Entry 6KWQ (X-ray diffraction, 1.76 A resolution); this record covers chains A and B of the 3 polymer chains in the assembly.

== Chain A ==
Name: RNA-dependent RNA polymerase
Source organism: Enterovirus A71
Notes: EC 2.7.7.48
UniProt: A0A023RBB6 (A0A023RBB6_9ENTO); residues 1-462 here correspond to UniProt positions 1732-2193 (UniProt number = residue number + 1731)
Amino-acid sequence (468 residues; row label = number of the first residue in the row):
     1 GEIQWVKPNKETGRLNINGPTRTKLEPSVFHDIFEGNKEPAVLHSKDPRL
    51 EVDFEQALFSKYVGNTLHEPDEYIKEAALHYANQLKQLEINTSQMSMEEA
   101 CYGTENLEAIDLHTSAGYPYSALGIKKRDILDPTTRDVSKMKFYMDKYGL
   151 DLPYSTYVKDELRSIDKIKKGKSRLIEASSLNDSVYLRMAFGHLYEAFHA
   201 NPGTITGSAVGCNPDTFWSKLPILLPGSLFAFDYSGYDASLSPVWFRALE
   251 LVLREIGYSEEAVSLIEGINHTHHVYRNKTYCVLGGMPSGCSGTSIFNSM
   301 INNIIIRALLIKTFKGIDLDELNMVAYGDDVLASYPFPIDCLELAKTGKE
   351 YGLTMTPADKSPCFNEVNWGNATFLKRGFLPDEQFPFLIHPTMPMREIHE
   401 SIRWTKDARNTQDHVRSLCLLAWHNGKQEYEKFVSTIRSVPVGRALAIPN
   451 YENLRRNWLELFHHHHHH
Disordered / not traced: 463-468
Differences from the reference sequence: expression tag (463-468)
Bound ions: Zn2+: His-271, His-273, Cys-282, Cys-363; Mg2+ near Asp-330 (its only coordinating residue here)
From the paper describing this entry:
  - binding site for the 31-nt RNA strand (chain B): Asn-18 to Thr-21, His-44 to Glu-55, Arg-277
  - mutagenesis - H44A, H44T: unchanged growth
  - mutagenesis - H44T/R277A, R277A: decreased growth
  - mutagenesis - H44A/R277A: abolished growth
  - mutagenesis - H44A: unchanged binding to the 31-nt RNA strand (chain B)
  - mutagenesis - H44A/R277A (Kd 0.60 uM), R277A: decreased binding to the 31-nt RNA strand (chain B)
  - mutagenesis - H44A, H44A/R277A, R277A: decreased stability
  - mutagenesis - S45F, S45L: decreased stability in response to EC stability
  - mutagenesis - H44A, R277A: unchanged catalytic activity on elongation rate

== Chain B ==
Molecule: 31-nt RNA strand
Sequence (31 nucleotides; row label = number of the first residue in the row):
   581 GGGAGAUGAAAGUCUCCAGGUCUCUCGGAAA
Bound ions: Mg2+ site 1 near G582 (its only coordinating residue here); Mg2+ site 2 near A598 (its only coordinating residue here)

== How chain A and chain B interact ==
Contacting residue pairs - 58 pairs, chain A then chain B:
  Asn-18(A) / G581(B)  hydrogen bond to the base
  Asn-18(A) / A598(B)  hydrogen bond to the sugar
  Gly-19(A) / A598(B)  base contact
  Pro-20(A) / A598(B)  base contact
  Pro-20(A) / G599(B)  base contact
  Thr-21(A) / G581(B)  base contact
  Lys-24(A) / A598(B)  base contact
  Lys-24(A) / G599(B)  base contact
  His-44(A) / G581(B)  stacking on the base
  Ser-45(A) / G581(B)  hydrogen bond to the base
  Lys-46(A) / G581(B)  salt bridge to the phosphate
  Phe-54(A) / G581(B)  base contact
  Leu-107(A) / U603(B)  phosphate contact
  Glu-108(A) / U603(B)  hydrogen bond to the phosphate
  Thr-114(A) / G600(B)  phosphate contact
  Thr-114(A) / U601(B)  hydrogen bond to the phosphate
  Ser-115(A) / G599(B)  hydrogen bond to the phosphate
  Ser-115(A) / G600(B)  hydrogen bond to the phosphate
  Ser-121(A) / G599(B)  phosphate contact
  Lys-126(A) / A598(B)  salt bridge to the phosphate
  Lys-126(A) / G599(B)  salt bridge to the phosphate
  Lys-127(A) / U601(B)  salt bridge to the phosphate
  Tyr-157(A) / G599(B)  sugar contact
  Lys-159(A) / G600(B)  hydrogen bond to the base
  Asp-160(A) / G599(B)  base contact
  Ile-176(A) / G599(B)  sugar contact
  Ile-176(A) / G600(B)  sugar contact
  Glu-177(A) / G600(B)  sugar contact
  Ala-178(A) / G600(B)  sugar contact
  Ser-179(A) / G600(B)  hydrogen bond to the sugar
  Arg-188(A) / C602(B)  salt bridge to the phosphate
  His-199(A) / C602(B)  phosphate contact
  His-199(A) / U603(B)  salt bridge to the phosphate
  Val-210(A) / C602(B)  sugar contact
  Val-210(A) / U603(B)  sugar contact
  Gly-211(A) / U603(B)  hydrogen bond to the sugar
  Gly-211(A) / C604(B)  sugar contact
  Cys-212(A) / U603(B)  sugar contact
  Cys-212(A) / C604(B)  sugar contact
  Asn-213(A) / C604(B)  hydrogen bond to the sugar
  Asn-213(A) / U605(B)  hydrogen bond to the phosphate
  Pro-214(A) / C604(B)  sugar contact
  Arg-277(A) / G581(B)  hydrogen bond to the sugar
  Ser-289(A) / G600(B)  hydrogen bond to the base
  Gly-290(A) / G600(B)  hydrogen bond to the sugar
  Gly-290(A) / U601(B)  sugar contact
  Cys-291(A) / U601(B)  hydrogen bond to the sugar
  Ser-292(A) / U601(B)  phosphate contact
  Ser-292(A) / C602(B)  hydrogen bond to the phosphate
  Gly-293(A) / U601(B)  hydrogen bond to the sugar
  Thr-294(A) / U601(B)  sugar contact
  Ser-295(A) / C602(B)  sugar contact
  Tyr-327(A) / U603(B)  sugar contact
  Asp-413(A) / G607(B)  hydrogen bond to the sugar
  Arg-416(A) / C606(B)  hydrogen bond to the sugar
  Arg-416(A) / G607(B)  salt bridge to the phosphate
  Leu-420(A) / U605(B)  sugar contact
  Leu-420(A) / C606(B)  sugar contact
Interface residues without a listed pair, chain A (49 interface residues in all): Leu-43, Asn-106, Asp-111, Ser-184, Tyr-195, Tyr-276, Ser-417
Interface residues without a listed pair, chain B (12 interface residues in all): G582

== Overview ==
The interface between chain A and chain B involves 49 residues on one side and 12 on the other, with 20
hydrogen bonds, 7 salt bridges and 1 aromatic stacking contact. Polar pairs include Asn-18(A)/G581(B),
Ser-45(A)/G581(B) and Lys-159(A)/G600(B). From the paper: a binding site for the 31-nt RNA strand (chain B) at
Asn-18(A), His-44(A) and Arg-277(A); H44A, H44A/R277A and R277A of chain A reduce stability; 7 substitutions
were tested in all.
Chain A is RNA-dependent RNA polymerase (Enterovirus A71) and chain B is a 31-nt RNA strand; the structure,
Crystal structure of enterovirus 71 polymerase elongation complex (native form), was determined by X-ray
diffraction, deposited together with 6KWR.
